PDB entry 1MNK | X-ray diffraction, 2.20 A resolution | chain A

# Chain A
Name: Myoglobin
From: Sus scrofa
UniProt: P02189 (MYG_PIG); numbering as in UniProt (aligned over 1-153)
Chain sequence (153 residues; row label = number of the first residue in the row):
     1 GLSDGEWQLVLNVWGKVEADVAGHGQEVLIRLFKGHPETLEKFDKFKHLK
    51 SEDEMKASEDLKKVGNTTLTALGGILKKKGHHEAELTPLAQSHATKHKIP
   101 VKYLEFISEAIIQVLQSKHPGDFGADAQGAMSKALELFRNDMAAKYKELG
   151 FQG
Unresolved in the structure: 152-153
Sequence notes: conflict Val64 (His in P02189), Thr68 (Val in P02189)
Swiss-Prot annotation at these positions:
  - modified residue: Thr68 (Phosphothreonine)
Metal / ion sites: heme Fe near His93 (its only coordinating residue here)
Small-molecule neighbours: heme (HEM): Thr39, Lys42, Phe43, Lys45, Val64, Thr67, Thr68, Ala71, Leu72, Leu89, Ser92, His93, His97, Ile99, Tyr103, Leu104, Ile107, Ile111, Phe138

# In short
Ligands of chain A: heme.
Chain A is Myoglobin (Sus scrofa); the structure, Interactions among residues CD3, E7, E10 and E11 in
myoglobins: attempts to simulate the O2 and ..., was determined by X-ray diffraction together with 1MNH and
1MNJ from the same study.
